Entry 7ELL (electron microscopy, 3.80 A resolution); this record covers chains h and j of the 21 polymer chains in the assembly.

== Chain h (and j) ==
Protein: Mu1
Source organism: Mammalian orthoreovirus 3
Notes: chain j of this document is another copy of the same molecule, construct and numbering; everything in this record applies to it too
Reference sequence: F1ARM5 (F1ARM5_9REOV); numbering as in UniProt (aligned over 43-708)
Amino-acid sequence (666 residues; each row starts with the number of its first residue):
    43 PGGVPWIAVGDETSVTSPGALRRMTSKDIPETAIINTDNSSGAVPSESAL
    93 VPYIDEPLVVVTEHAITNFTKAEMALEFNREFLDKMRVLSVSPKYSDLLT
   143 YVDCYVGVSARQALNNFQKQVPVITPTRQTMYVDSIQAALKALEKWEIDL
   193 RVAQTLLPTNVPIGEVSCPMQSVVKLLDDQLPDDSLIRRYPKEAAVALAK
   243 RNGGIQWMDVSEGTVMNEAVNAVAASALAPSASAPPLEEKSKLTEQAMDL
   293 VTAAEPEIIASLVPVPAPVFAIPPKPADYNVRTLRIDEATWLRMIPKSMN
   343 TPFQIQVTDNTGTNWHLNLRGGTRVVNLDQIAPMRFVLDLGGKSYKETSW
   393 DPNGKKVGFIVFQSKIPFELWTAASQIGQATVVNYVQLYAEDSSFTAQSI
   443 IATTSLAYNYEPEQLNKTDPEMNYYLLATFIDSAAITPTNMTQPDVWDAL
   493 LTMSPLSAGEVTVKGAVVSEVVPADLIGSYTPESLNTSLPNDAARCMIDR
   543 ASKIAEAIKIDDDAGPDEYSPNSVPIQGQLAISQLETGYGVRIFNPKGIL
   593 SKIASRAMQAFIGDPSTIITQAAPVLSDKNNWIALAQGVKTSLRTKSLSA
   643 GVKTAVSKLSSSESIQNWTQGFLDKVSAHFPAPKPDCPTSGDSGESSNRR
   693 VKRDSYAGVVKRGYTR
Not modelled in the structure: 81-90, 676-708 (chain j: 676-708)
From the paper describing this entry:
  - binding site for myristic acid: Met212 to Arg243

== Interface between chain h and chain j ==
Residue-residue contacts - 5 pairs, chain h then chain j:
  Ile408(h) with Leu412(j), hydrophobic
  Pro409(h) with Pro409(j)
  Leu412(h) with Ile408(j), hydrophobic
  Glu463(h) with Asn369(j), hydrogen bond; Asn465(j)
Interface residues without a listed pair, chain h (5 interface residues in all): Lys407

== Overview ==
The chain h/chain j interface involves 5 residues from each chain; the contacts include 1 hydrogen bond. Its
one hydrogen-bonded contact is Glu463(h)-Asn369(j). The paper reports a binding site for myristic acid at
Met212(h).
Chain h and chain j are both Mu1 (Mammalian orthoreovirus 3); the structure, In situ structure of capping
enzyme lambda2, penetration protein mu1 of mammalian reovirus capsid asymmetric unit, was determined by
electron microscopy, deposited together with 7ELH.
